5XFA - chains A and C of the 4 polymer chains in the assembly; structure by X-ray diffraction, 2.70 A resolution.

Chain A:
Name: NAD-reducing hydrogenase
Organism: Hydrogenophilus thermoluteolus
Reference sequence: A0A077L6X8 (A0A077L6X8_HYDTE); residues 1-591 here = UniProt positions 1-591
Amino-acid sequence (591 residues; numbered 1 to 591; the number before each row is that of its first residue):
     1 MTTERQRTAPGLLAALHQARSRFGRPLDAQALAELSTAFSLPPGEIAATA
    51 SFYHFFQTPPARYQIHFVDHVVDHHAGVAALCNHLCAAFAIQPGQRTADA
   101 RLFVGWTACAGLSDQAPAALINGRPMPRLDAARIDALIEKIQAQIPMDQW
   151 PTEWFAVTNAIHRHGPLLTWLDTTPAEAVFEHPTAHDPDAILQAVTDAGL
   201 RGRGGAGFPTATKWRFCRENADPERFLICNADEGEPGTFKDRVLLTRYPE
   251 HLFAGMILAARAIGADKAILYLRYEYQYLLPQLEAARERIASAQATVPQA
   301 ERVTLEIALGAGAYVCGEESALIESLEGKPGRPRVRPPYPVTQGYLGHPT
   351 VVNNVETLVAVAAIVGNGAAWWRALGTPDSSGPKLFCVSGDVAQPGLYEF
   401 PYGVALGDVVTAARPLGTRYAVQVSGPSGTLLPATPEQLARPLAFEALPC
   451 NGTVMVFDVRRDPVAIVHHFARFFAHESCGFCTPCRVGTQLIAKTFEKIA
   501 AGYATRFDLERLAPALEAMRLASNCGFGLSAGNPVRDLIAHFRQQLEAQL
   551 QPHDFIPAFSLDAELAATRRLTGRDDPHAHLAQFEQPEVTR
Disordered / not traced: 1-5, 22-25, 591
Metal / ion sites: 4Fe-4S cluster Fe: Cys479, Cys482, Cys485, Cys525
Ligand contacts: 4Fe-4S cluster (SF4): Val315, Pro333, Ser478, Cys479, Gly480, Phe481, Cys482, Cys485, Arg486, Ser523, Asn524, Cys525, Phe527, Gly528

Chain C:
Name: NAD-reducing hydrogenase
Organism: Hydrogenophilus thermoluteolus
Reference sequence: A0A077L7R5 (A0A077L7R5_HYDTE); residues 1-189 here = UniProt positions 1-189
Amino-acid sequence (189 residues; numbered 1 to 189; the number before each row is that of its first residue):
     1 MTSAAPSAMPPRKIRIATASLAGCFGCHMSFADIDTRLLALAEWVTFDRS
    51 PLTDWKTVGECDIALIEGGVCNAENVEVLRAYRRAARILVAVGACAINGG
   101 LPAQRNQHRVERLLTQVFEADRHLAPGSRVPNDPELPLLLEHVHPIHEIV
   151 RVDYYLPGCPPTAEVIWTFLTDLLVGREPHFPYPTLRYD
Disordered / not traced: 1-11
Metal / ion sites: 4Fe-4S cluster Fe: Cys24, Cys27, Cys95, Cys159
Ligand contacts: 4Fe-4S cluster (SF4): Gly23, Cys24, Gly26, Cys27, Glu67, Gly68, Gly93, Ala94, Cys95, Gly158, Cys159, Pro160

Interface between chain A and chain C:
Contacting residue pairs (44):
  Phe507(A) - Arg151(C)
  Arg511(A) - His147(C)
  Asp554(A) - Arg151(C)
  Phe555(A) - His147(C)
  Phe555(A) - Glu148(C)
  Phe555(A) - Ile149(C)
  Phe555(A) - Val150(C)  hydrophobic
  Phe555(A) - Arg151(C)
  Pro557(A) - Arg80(C)
  Pro557(A) - Glu148(C)
  Pro557(A) - Ile149(C)
  Phe559(A) - His144(C)
  Phe559(A) - Glu148(C)
  Phe559(A) - Ile149(C)  hydrophobic
  Leu561(A) - Arg80(C)
  Glu564(A) - Leu140(C)
  Glu564(A) - Glu141(C)  hydrogen bond (backbone-backbone)
  Glu564(A) - His142(C)  hydrogen bond (side chain-backbone)
  Glu564(A) - His144(C)  salt bridge
  Leu565(A) - Leu138(C)
  Leu565(A) - Leu139(C)
  Leu565(A) - Leu140(C)  hydrophobic
  Ala567(A) - Val110(C)  hydrophobic
  Ala567(A) - Glu111(C)
  Thr568(A) - Leu114(C)
  Thr568(A) - Leu138(C)
  Thr568(A) - Leu139(C)  hydrogen bond (side chain-backbone)
  Arg569(A) - Leu138(C)
  Leu571(A) - Leu114(C)  hydrophobic
  Leu571(A) - Val130(C)  hydrophobic
  Thr572(A) - Pro131(C)
  Thr572(A) - Asn132(C)  hydrogen bond (backbone-side chain)
  Arg574(A) - Asn132(C)
  Arg574(A) - Asp133(C)  hydrogen bond (side chain-backbone)
  Arg574(A) - Pro134(C)  hydrogen bond (side chain-backbone)
  Arg574(A) - Leu136(C)  hydrogen bond (side chain-backbone)
  Arg574(A) - Leu138(C)
  Leu581(A) - Val76(C)  hydrophobic
  Leu581(A) - Glu77(C)
  Ala582(A) - Arg80(C)  hydrogen bond (backbone-side chain)
  Gln583(A) - Arg80(C)
  Phe584(A) - Arg80(C)
  Glu585(A) - Arg80(C)
  Glu585(A) - Arg84(C)  salt bridge
Other interface residues (no listed pair), chain A (26 interface residues in all): Glu510, Ala558, Asp576, Ala579, His580, Gln586
Other interface residues (no listed pair), chain C (26 interface residues in all): Ala73, Thr115

In short:
The chain A/chain C interface involves 26 residues from each chain; the contacts include 8 hydrogen bonds and
2 salt bridges. Polar contacts include Glu564(A)-His144(C), Glu585(A)-Arg84(C) and Glu564(A)-His142(C). Bound
to chain A: 4Fe-4S cluster. Bound to chain C: 4Fe-4S cluster.
Here chain A is NAD-reducing hydrogenase and chain C is NAD-reducing hydrogenase, both from Hydrogenophilus
thermoluteolus. Entry 5XFA (Crystal structure of NAD+-reducing [NiFe]-hydrogenase in the H2-reduced state) was
determined by X-ray diffraction, deposited together with 5XF9.
